PDB entry 6VB5 | X-ray diffraction, 2.15 A resolution | chains A and B of the 3 polymer chains in the assembly

[Chain A]
Molecule: MHC class I antigen
Organism: Homo sapiens
UniProtKB: F4NBQ8 (F4NBQ8_HUMAN); residues 1-276 here correspond to UniProt positions 25-300 (UniProt number = residue number + 24)
Sequence (276 residues; each row starts with the number of its first residue):
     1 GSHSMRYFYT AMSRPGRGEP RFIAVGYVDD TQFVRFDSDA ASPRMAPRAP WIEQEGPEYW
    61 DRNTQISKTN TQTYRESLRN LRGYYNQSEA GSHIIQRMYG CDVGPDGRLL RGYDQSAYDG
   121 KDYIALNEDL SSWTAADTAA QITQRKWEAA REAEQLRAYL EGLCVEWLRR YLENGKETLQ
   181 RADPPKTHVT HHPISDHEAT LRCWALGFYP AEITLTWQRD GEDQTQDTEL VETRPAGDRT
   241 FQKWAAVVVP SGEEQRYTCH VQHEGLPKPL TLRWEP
Cystine bridges: C101-C164, C203-C259

[Chain B]
Molecule: Beta-2-microglobulin
Organism: Homo sapiens
UniProtKB: P61769 (B2MG_HUMAN); residues 1-98 here correspond to UniProt positions 21-118 (UniProt number = residue number + 20)
Sequence (99 residues; row label = number of the first residue in the row; numbering starts at 0):
     0 MIQRTPKIQV YSRHPAENGK SNFLNCYVSG FHPSDIEVDL LKNGERIEKV EHSDLSFSKD
    60 WSFYLLYYTE FTPTEKDEYA CRVNHVTLSQ PKIVKWDRD
Cystine bridges: C25-C80
Sequence notes: initiating methionine (0)
Ion coordination: Na+: N83, H84, L87
Swiss-Prot annotation at these positions:
  - modified residue: Q2 (Pyrrolidone carboxylic acid)
  - glycosylation: I1 (N-linked (Glc) (glycation) isoleucine), K19 (N-linked (Glc) (glycation) lysine), K41 (N-linked (Glc) (glycation) lysine), K48 (N-linked (Glc) (glycation) lysine), K58 (N-linked (Glc) (glycation) lysine), K91 (N-linked (Glc) (glycation) lysine), K94 (N-linked (Glc) (glycation) lysine)

[How chain A and chain B interact]
Contacting residue pairs (51):
  F8(A) - S55(B)
  F8(A) - F56(B)  hydrophobic
  Y9(A) - F56(B)
  T10(A) - F56(B)
  T10(A) - F62(B)
  R17(A) - D34(B)  salt bridge
  V25(A) - D53(B)
  V25(A) - L54(B)
  V25(A) - S55(B)
  Y27(A) - S55(B)
  Y27(A) - Y63(B)  hydrogen bond
  Q32(A) - D53(B)  hydrogen bond
  R35(A) - D53(B)  salt bridge
  R48(A) - D53(B)  salt bridge
  I94(A) - P32(B)  hydrophobic
  I94(A) - S33(B)
  Q96(A) - H31(B)  hydrogen bond
  Q96(A) - F56(B)
  Q96(A) - W60(B)  hydrogen bond (side chain-backbone)
  Q96(A) - F62(B)
  R97(A) - F56(B)
  M98(A) - F56(B)  hydrophobic
  M98(A) - K58(B)
  M98(A) - W60(B)  hydrophobic
  Q115(A) - W60(B)
  S116(A) - W60(B)
  A117(A) - W60(B)  hydrophobic
  D119(A) - H31(B)
  G120(A) - R3(B)  hydrogen bond (backbone-side chain)
  G120(A) - H31(B)
  G120(A) - W60(B)
  K121(A) - I1(B)
  D122(A) - W60(B)  hydrogen bond
  V231(A) - Q8(B)
  E232(A) - K6(B)
  E232(A) - Q8(B)  hydrogen bond (backbone-side chain)
  E232(A) - Y26(B)
  E232(A) - S28(B)  hydrogen bond
  R234(A) - Q8(B)  hydrogen bond
  R234(A) - Y10(B)
  R234(A) - Y26(B)
  P235(A) - Y10(B)  hydrogen bond (backbone-side chain)
  P235(A) - N24(B)
  P235(A) - Y26(B)
  A236(A) - R12(B)  hydrogen bond (backbone-side chain)
  A236(A) - N24(B)  hydrogen bond (backbone-side chain)
  G237(A) - R12(B)  hydrogen bond (backbone-side chain)
  D238(A) - R12(B)
  Q242(A) - Y10(B)
  Q242(A) - S11(B)
  Q242(A) - R12(B)  hydrogen bond (side chain-backbone)
Interface residues without a listed pair, chain A (34 interface residues in all): M12, I23, S92, H192, W204, T233
Interface residues without a listed pair, chain B (28 interface residues in all): M0, H13, S57, D59, L65, D98

[Overview]
Chain A and chain B form an interface of 34 and 28 residues respectively, with 14 hydrogen bonds and 3 salt
bridges. Polar pairs include R17(A)-D34(B), R35(A)-D53(B) and R48(A)-D53(B). The Na+ site is built by N83(B),
H84(B) and L87(B).
Chain A is MHC class I antigen and chain B is Beta-2-microglobulin, both from Homo sapiens; the structure,
HLA-B*15:02 complexed with a synthetic peptide, was determined by X-ray diffraction.
